PDB entry 8S6R | X-ray diffraction, 1.25 A resolution | chains A and B

[Chain A (and B)]
Protein: Phosphoglycerate mutase
From: Streptomyces davaonensis
Notes: chain B of this document is another copy of the same molecule, construct and numbering; everything in this record applies to it too
UniProt: K4R812 (K4R812_STRDJ); residues 1-222 here = UniProt positions 1-222
Amino-acid sequence (234 residues; row label = number of the first residue in the row; numbers below 1 keep their minus sign (Trp-11 is residue -11)):
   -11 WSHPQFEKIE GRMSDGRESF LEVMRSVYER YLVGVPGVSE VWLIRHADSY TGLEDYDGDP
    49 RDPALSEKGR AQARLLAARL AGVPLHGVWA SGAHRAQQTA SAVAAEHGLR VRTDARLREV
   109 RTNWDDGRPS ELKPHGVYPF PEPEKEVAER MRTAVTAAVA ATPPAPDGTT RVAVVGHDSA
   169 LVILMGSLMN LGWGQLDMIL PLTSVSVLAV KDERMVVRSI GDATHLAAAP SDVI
Unresolved in the structure: -11 to 1 (chain B: -11 to 0)
Construct notes: expression tag (-11 to 0)
Ligand contacts:
  - Roseoflavin (RS3; 1-deoxy-1-[8-(dimethylamino)-7-methyl-2,4-dioxo-3,4-dihydrobenzo[g]pteridin-10(2H)-yl]-D-ribitol), molecule 1: Val11, Met12, Val15, Tyr16, Tyr19
  - Roseoflavin (RS3), molecule 2: Arg33, Tyr38, Glu107, Glu119, Leu120, Lys121, Pro127, Phe128, Asp166, Ser167, Trp181, Asp185, Met186, Ile187
Reported in the primary citation:
  - binding site for Roseoflavin: Val11, Val15, Tyr16, Tyr19, Lys121, Pro127, Phe128, Asp166, Trp181, Met186
  - contacts within the chain: Arg49-Asp113 (salt bridge), Tyr126-Trp181 (hydrophobic contact), Phe128-Trp181 (hydrophobic contact), Asp166-Leu188
  - specificity-determining residues: Asp166
  - self-association interface (contacts with another copy of this molecule); pairs are residue here / residue on that copy: Phe8-Tyr38 (hydrophobic contact), Tyr19-Asp185 (hydrogen bond), Phe8, Leu9, Met12, Tyr38, Leu41
  - conformationally variable residues (order/disorder transition): Thr101 to Glu132, Asn178 to Ser192
  - mutagenesis - F8A, V11A, Y16A, Y19A, R33A, H34A, Y38A, R83A, E107Q, E119A, K121A, P127A, F128A, H165A, D166A, D166G, D166L, D166N, W181A, M186A: decreased catalytic activity
  - mutagenesis - F128A: decreased binding to AFP
  - mutagenesis - V15A, H82A: unchanged catalytic activity
  - mutagenesis - G22P, G25P, H34A/H165A, E107A, D166I, D166T, D166V: abolished catalytic activity
  - mutagenesis - D166E: increased catalytic activity
  - mutagenesis - D166E: increased binding to AFP
  - mutagenesis - D166E: increased binding to FMN

[Chain A / chain B interface]
Pairs across the interface (97):
  Asp3(A) - Trp112(B)  hydrogen bond (backbone-side chain)
  Gly4(A) - Trp112(B)
  Arg5(A) - Tyr44(B)
  Arg5(A) - Trp112(B)
  Ser7(A) - Pro117(B)
  Ser7(A) - Ser118(B)  hydrogen bond (side chain-backbone)
  Phe8(A) - Tyr38(B)  hydrophobic
  Phe8(A) - Trp112(B)  hydrophobic
  Phe8(A) - Ser118(B)
  Leu9(A) - Tyr38(B)  hydrophobic
  Leu9(A) - Tyr44(B)
  Val11(A) - Ser118(B)
  Val11(A) - Glu119(B)
  Val11(A) - Leu120(B)
  Met12(A) - Arg33(B)
  Met12(A) - Tyr38(B)  hydrophobic
  Ser14(A) - Leu120(B)
  Val15(A) - Leu120(B)  hydrophobic
  Val15(A) - Ile187(B)
  Tyr16(A) - Arg33(B)  hydrogen bond
  Tyr16(A) - Thr39(B)
  Tyr16(A) - Ile187(B)  hydrophobic
  Tyr16(A) - Leu190(B)
  Arg18(A) - Leu120(B)
  Arg18(A) - Lys121(B)  hydrogen bond (side chain-backbone)
  Arg18(A) - His123(B)
  Tyr19(A) - Asp185(B)  hydrogen bond
  Tyr19(A) - Ile187(B)  hydrophobic
  Trp30(A) - Thr212(B)
  Trp30(A) - Ala215(B)  hydrophobic
  Arg33(A) - Tyr16(B)  hydrogen bond
  Tyr38(A) - Met12(B)  hydrophobic
  Leu41(A) - Arg5(B)  hydrogen bond (backbone-side chain)
  Leu41(A) - Leu9(B)  hydrophobic
  Glu42(A) - Arg5(B)
  Glu42(A) - Glu6(B)
  Glu42(A) - Leu9(B)
  Tyr44(A) - Arg5(B)  hydrogen bond (backbone-side chain)
  Pro48(A) - Arg5(B)
  Arg67(A) - Asp210(B)  salt bridge
  Arg67(A) - Thr212(B)  hydrogen bond
  Gly70(A) - Ala216(B)
  Pro72(A) - Ala215(B)
  Trp112(A) - Gly4(B)
  Trp112(A) - Arg5(B)
  Trp112(A) - Phe8(B)  hydrophobic
  Pro117(A) - Ser7(B)
  Ser118(A) - Ser7(B)  hydrogen bond (backbone-side chain)
  Ser118(A) - Phe8(B)
  Ser118(A) - Val11(B)
  Glu119(A) - Val11(B)
  Leu120(A) - Val11(B)
  Leu120(A) - Ser14(B)
  Leu120(A) - Val15(B)  hydrophobic
  Leu120(A) - Arg18(B)
  Lys121(A) - Arg18(B)  hydrogen bond (backbone-side chain)
  His123(A) - Arg18(B)
  Arg159(A) - Ala215(B)
  Met177(A) - Gln183(B)
  Met177(A) - Leu184(B)  hydrophobic
  Met177(A) - Asp185(B)
  Met177(A) - Met186(B)  hydrophobic
  Leu179(A) - Gln183(B)
  Gln183(A) - Met177(B)
  Gln183(A) - Leu179(B)
  Gln183(A) - Gln183(B)
  Leu184(A) - Met177(B)  hydrophobic
  Leu184(A) - Leu184(B)  hydrophobic
  Asp185(A) - Tyr19(B)  hydrogen bond
  Asp185(A) - Met177(B)
  Met186(A) - Met177(B)  hydrophobic
  Met186(A) - Val205(B)
  Met186(A) - Arg206(B)
  Met186(A) - Ile208(B)  hydrophobic
  Ile187(A) - Tyr16(B)  hydrophobic
  Ile187(A) - Tyr19(B)  hydrophobic
  Leu190(A) - Tyr16(B)
  Val205(A) - Met186(B)
  Arg206(A) - Met186(B)
  Arg206(A) - Pro189(B)
  Arg206(A) - Gly209(B)
  Ser207(A) - Ile208(B)
  Ser207(A) - Gly209(B)
  Ser207(A) - Asp210(B)
  Ile208(A) - Met186(B)  hydrophobic
  Ile208(A) - Ser207(B)
  Ile208(A) - Ile208(B)  hydrogen bond (backbone-backbone)
  Gly209(A) - Arg206(B)
  Gly209(A) - Ser207(B)
  Asp210(A) - Arg67(B)  salt bridge
  Asp210(A) - Ser207(B)
  Asp210(A) - Asp210(B)
  Thr212(A) - Trp30(B)
  Thr212(A) - Arg67(B)  hydrogen bond
  Ala215(A) - Trp30(B)  hydrophobic
  Ala215(A) - Arg159(B)  hydrogen bond (backbone-side chain)
  Ala216(A) - Gly70(B)
Also at the interface, not in a pair above, chain A (55 interface residues in all): Val21, Asp43, Val71, Pro122, Pro189, Val193, Val195
Also at the interface, not in a pair above, chain B (53 interface residues in all): Glu42, Pro48, Val71, Pro72, Pro122, Val193, Val195

[Overview]
The interface between chain A and chain B involves 55 residues on one side and 53 on the other; the contacts
include 15 hydrogen bonds and 2 salt bridges. Polar pairs include Arg67(A)-Asp210(B), Asp3(A)-Trp112(B) and
Ser7(A)-Ser118(B). The paper reports a binding site for Roseoflavin at Val11(A), Val15(A) and Tyr16(A) among
others; F8A, V11A and Y16A of chain A, among others, reduce catalytic activity; 30 substitutions were tested
in all.
Chain A and chain B are both Phosphoglycerate mutase (Streptomyces davaonensis); the structure,
RosC-8.demethyl-8-amino-riboflavin complex, was determined by X-ray diffraction together with 8S6Q and 9EMU
from the same study.
